2NQ6 - chain A; structure by X-ray diffraction, 1.50 A resolution.

Chain A:
Protein: Methionine aminopeptidase 1
From: Homo sapiens
Notes: EC 3.4.11.18
Reference sequence: P53582 (AMPM1_HUMAN); residues 90-393 here correspond to UniProt positions 81-384 (UniProt number = residue number - 9)
Chain sequence (329 residues; row label = number of the first residue in the row):
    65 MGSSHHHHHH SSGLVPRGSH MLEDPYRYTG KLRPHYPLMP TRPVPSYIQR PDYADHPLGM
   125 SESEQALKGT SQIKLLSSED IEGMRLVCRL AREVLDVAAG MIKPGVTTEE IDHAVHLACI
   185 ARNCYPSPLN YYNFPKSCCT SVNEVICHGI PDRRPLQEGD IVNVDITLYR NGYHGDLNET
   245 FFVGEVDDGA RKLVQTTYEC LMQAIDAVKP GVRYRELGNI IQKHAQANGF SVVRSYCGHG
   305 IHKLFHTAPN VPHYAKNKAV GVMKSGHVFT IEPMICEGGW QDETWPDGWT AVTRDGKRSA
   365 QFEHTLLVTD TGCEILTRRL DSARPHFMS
Unresolved in the structure: 65-89
Differences from the reference sequence: expression tag (65-89)
Ion coordination: Ca2+: S205, N207, V209, S363; Co2+ site 1: H212 (together with HM4); Co2+ site 2: D229, D240, E367; Co2+ site 3: D240, H303, E336, E367
Residues lining bound ligands: HM4 (tert-butyl {2-[(1,3-thiazol-2-ylamino)carbonyl]pyridin-3-yl}carbamate): E128, P192, Y195, Y196, F198, C203, H212, C301, F309, H310, E336, W353
Swiss-Prot annotation at these positions:
  - binding site (a protein): H212, H310
  - binding site (Zn(2+)): D229, D240, H303, E336, E367
What the authors report for this chain:
  - Co2+ coordination: H212
  - binding site for HM4: P192, Y195, Y196, F198, C203, F309
  - Co2+ coordination through a water molecule: H310, E336
  - specificity-determining residues: Y196 (by similarity / conservation)
  - conformationally variable residues: Y196

Overview:
Bound to chain A: compound HM4. S205, N207, V209 and S363 coordinate Ca2+. D229, D240 and E367 form the Co2+
site 2. Curated annotation (UniProt) lists protein-binding residues H212 and H310 and 5 Zn2+-binding residues.
The paper reports a binding site for HM4 at P192, Y195 and Y196 among others; water-mediated Co2+ coordination
by H310 and E336.
Chain A is Methionine aminopeptidase 1 (Homo sapiens); the structure, Crystal structure of human methionine
aminopeptidase type 1 in complex with 3-tert-Butoxycarbonylaminopyridine-2-carboxylic acid thiazole-2-ylamide,
was determined by X-ray diffraction together with 2NQ7 from the same study.
